Entry 2YFJ (X-ray diffraction, 2.15 A resolution); this record covers chains A and E of the 6 polymer chains in the assembly.

[Chain A (and E)]
Molecule: Biphenyl dioxygenase subunit alpha
From: Burkholderia xenovorans
Notes: EC 1.14.12.18; chain E of this document is another copy of the same molecule, construct and numbering; everything in this record applies to it too
UniProtKB: P37333 (BPHA_BURXL); residues 1-459 here = UniProt positions 1-459
Amino-acid sequence (459 residues; numbered 1 to 459; the number before each row is that of its first residue):
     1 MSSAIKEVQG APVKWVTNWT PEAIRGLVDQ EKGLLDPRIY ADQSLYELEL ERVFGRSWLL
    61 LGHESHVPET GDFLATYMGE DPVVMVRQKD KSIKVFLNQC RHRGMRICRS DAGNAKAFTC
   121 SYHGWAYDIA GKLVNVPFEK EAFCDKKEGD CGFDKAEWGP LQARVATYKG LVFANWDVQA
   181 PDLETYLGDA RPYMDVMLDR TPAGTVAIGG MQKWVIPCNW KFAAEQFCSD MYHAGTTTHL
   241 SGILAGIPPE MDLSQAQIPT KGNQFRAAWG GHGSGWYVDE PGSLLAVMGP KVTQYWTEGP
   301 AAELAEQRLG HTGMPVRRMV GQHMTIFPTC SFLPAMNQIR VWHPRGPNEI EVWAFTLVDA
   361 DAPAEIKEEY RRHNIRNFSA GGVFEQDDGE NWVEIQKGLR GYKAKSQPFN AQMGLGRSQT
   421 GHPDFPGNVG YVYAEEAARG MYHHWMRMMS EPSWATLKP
Not modelled in the structure: 1-17, 144-152
Differences from the reference sequence: engineered mutation Ala-335 (Thr in P37333), Met-336 (Phe in P37333), Gln-338 (Asn in P37333), Val-341 (Ile in P37333), Phe-409 (Leu in P37333)
Bound ions: 2Fe-2S cluster Fe: Cys-100, His-102, Cys-120, His-123; Fe2+: His-233, His-239, Asp-388
Small-molecule neighbours:
  - dibenzofuran (1IT): Gln-226, Phe-227, Asp-230, Met-231, His-233, Ala-234, Ser-283, Val-287, His-323, Leu-333, Met-336, Phe-378, Phe-384
  - 2Fe-2S cluster (FES): Cys-100, His-102, Arg-103, Gly-104, Met-105, Cys-120, Tyr-122, His-123, Gly-124, Trp-125
Swiss-Prot annotation at these positions:
  - binding site ([2Fe-2S] cluster): Cys-100, His-102, Cys-120, His-123
  - binding site (Fe cation): His-233, His-239
Reported in the primary citation:
  - mutagenesis - T335A, T335A/F336M, T335A/F336M/N338Q/L409F, T335A/F336M/N338Q/I341V/L409F: increased catalytic activity on dibenzofuran
  - mutagenesis - F336M: decreased catalytic activity on biphenyl
  - mutagenesis - T335A/F336M/L409F, F336M: unchanged catalytic activity on dibenzofuran
  - binding site for dibenzofuran: Gln-226, Phe-227, Asp-230, Met-231, Ala-234, Ser-283, Val-287, His-323, Leu-333, Met-336, Phe-378, Phe-384
  - Fe2+ coordination: His-233, His-239, Asp-388
  - self-association interface (contacts with another copy of this molecule); pairs are residue here / residue on that copy: Arg-101/Pro-408 (hydrogen bond), Arg-101/Asn-410 (hydrogen bond), Ser-121/Asn-391 (hydrogen bond), Tyr-122/Trp-392 (hydrogen bond), Arg-101, Arg-101, His-102, Arg-103, Gly-104, Ser-121, Tyr-122, His-123
  - contacts within the chain: Gln-338/Arg-340 (hydrogen bond), Arg-340/Glu-385 (salt bridge)
  - conformationally variable residues: Gln-226, Gly-321, Asp-388
  - catalytic residues: Gln-226, Asp-230 (citing earlier work)
  - mutagenesis - T335A/F336M/N338Q, T335A/F336M/N338Q/I341V: decreased stability
  - mutagenesis - T335A/F336M/N338Q, T335A/F336M/N338Q/I341V: decreased catalytic activity

[Interface between chain A and chain E]
Residue-residue contacts (79):
  Leu-34(A) / Trp-158(E)  hydrophobic
  Tyr-40(A) / Arg-103(E)
  Phe-222(A) / Arg-103(E)
  Glu-225(A) / Arg-103(E)  salt bridge
  Gln-226(A) / Tyr-122(E)  hydrogen bond
  Asp-230(A) / Tyr-122(E)
  Asp-230(A) / His-123(E)  salt bridge
  Tyr-232(A) / His-123(E)
  Tyr-232(A) / Trp-125(E)
  Tyr-232(A) / Val-136(E)
  Tyr-232(A) / Pro-137(E)  hydrogen bond (side chain-backbone)
  His-233(A) / Tyr-122(E)
  His-233(A) / His-123(E)
  Thr-236(A) / Tyr-122(E)
  Thr-236(A) / His-123(E)  hydrogen bond (side chain-backbone)
  Thr-236(A) / Pro-137(E)
  Thr-237(A) / Cys-120(E)  hydrogen bond (side chain-backbone)
  Thr-237(A) / Ser-121(E)  hydrogen bond (side chain-backbone)
  Thr-237(A) / Tyr-122(E)  hydrogen bond (side chain-backbone)
  Thr-237(A) / His-123(E)
  Thr-237(A) / Gly-124(E)  hydrogen bond (side chain-backbone)
  Thr-238(A) / Ser-121(E)  hydrogen bond (side chain-backbone)
  Thr-238(A) / Tyr-122(E)  hydrogen bond (side chain-backbone)
  Thr-260(A) / Phe-138(E)
  Glu-390(A) / Arg-109(E)  salt bridge
  Asn-391(A) / Met-105(E)
  Asn-391(A) / Ser-121(E)  hydrogen bond
  Asn-391(A) / Tyr-122(E)
  Trp-392(A) / Tyr-122(E)  hydrogen bond
  Glu-394(A) / Met-105(E)
  Glu-394(A) / Arg-106(E)  salt bridge
  Ile-395(A) / Arg-103(E)
  Ile-395(A) / Gly-104(E)
  Ile-395(A) / Met-105(E)
  Ile-395(A) / Tyr-122(E)  hydrophobic
  Lys-397(A) / Tyr-77(E)
  Lys-397(A) / Arg-106(E)
  Leu-399(A) / Gln-99(E)
  Arg-400(A) / Glu-80(E)
  Gly-401(A) / Glu-80(E)
  Gly-401(A) / Asp-81(E)
  Tyr-402(A) / Leu-50(E)
  Tyr-402(A) / Glu-51(E)
  Tyr-402(A) / Asp-81(E)  hydrogen bond (backbone-side chain)
  Lys-403(A) / Asp-81(E)  hydrogen bond (backbone-side chain)
  Lys-403(A) / Leu-161(E)
  Lys-403(A) / Trp-176(E)
  Ala-404(A) / Asp-81(E)  hydrogen bond (backbone-side chain)
  Ala-404(A) / Leu-97(E)  hydrophobic
  Ala-404(A) / Gln-99(E)  hydrogen bond (backbone-side chain)
  Gln-407(A) / Arg-101(E)
  Gln-407(A) / Leu-161(E)
  Pro-408(A) / Arg-101(E)  hydrogen bond (backbone-side chain)
  Pro-408(A) / Trp-158(E)
  Phe-409(A) / Gln-99(E)
  Phe-409(A) / Arg-101(E)
  Phe-409(A) / His-102(E)
  Phe-409(A) / Arg-103(E)
  Phe-409(A) / Gly-104(E)
  Asn-410(A) / Arg-101(E)  hydrogen bond (backbone-backbone)
  Asn-410(A) / His-102(E)  hydrogen bond (backbone-backbone)
  Asn-410(A) / Arg-103(E)  hydrogen bond (backbone-side chain)
  Asn-410(A) / Phe-143(E)
  Asn-410(A) / Phe-153(E)
  Asn-410(A) / Trp-158(E)
  Gln-412(A) / Phe-143(E)
  Gln-412(A) / Phe-153(E)
  Gln-412(A) / Trp-158(E)
  Met-413(A) / Ala-142(E)  hydrophobic
  Met-413(A) / Phe-143(E)
  Gly-414(A) / Ala-142(E)  hydrogen bond (backbone-backbone)
  Arg-417(A) / Lys-140(E)
  Arg-417(A) / Glu-141(E)  hydrogen bond (side chain-backbone)
  Arg-417(A) / Phe-143(E)
  Tyr-431(A) / Glu-141(E)
  Tyr-433(A) / Phe-138(E)  hydrophobic
  Tyr-433(A) / Ala-142(E)
  Glu-435(A) / His-102(E)  salt bridge
  Glu-435(A) / Arg-103(E)  salt bridge
Interface residues without a listed pair, chain A (41 interface residues in all): Leu-35, Gly-235, Gly-398, Ser-406, Ala-411, Leu-415
Interface residues without a listed pair, chain E (35 interface residues in all): Gly-55, Pro-82, Cys-100, Arg-345

[Overview]
The interface between chain A and chain E involves 41 residues on one side and 35 on the other, with 21
hydrogen bonds and 6 salt bridges. Polar contacts include Glu-225(A)/Arg-103(E), Asp-230(A)/His-123(E) and
Glu-390(A)/Arg-109(E). The paper reports catalytic residues Gln-226(A) and Asp-230(A); T335A, T335A/F336M and
T335A/F336M/N338Q/L409F of chain A, among others, increase catalytic activity on dibenzofuran; 8 substitutions
were tested in all.
Chain A and chain E are both Biphenyl dioxygenase subunit alpha (Burkholderia xenovorans); the structure,
Crystal structure of Biphenyl dioxygenase variant RR41 with dibenzofuran, was determined by X-ray diffraction,
deposited together with 2YFI.
